2END - chain A; structure by X-ray diffraction, 1.45 A resolution.

== Chain A ==
Protein: Endonuclease V
Organism: Enterobacteria phage T4
Notes: EC 3.1.25.1
UniProtKB: P04418 (END5_BPT4); residues 1-138 here = UniProt positions 1-138
Amino-acid sequence (138 residues; row label = number of the first residue in the row):
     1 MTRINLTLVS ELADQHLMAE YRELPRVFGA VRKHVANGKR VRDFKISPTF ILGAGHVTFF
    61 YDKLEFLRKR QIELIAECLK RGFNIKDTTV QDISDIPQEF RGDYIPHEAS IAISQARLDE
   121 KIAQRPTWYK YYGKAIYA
Not modelled in the structure: 1
Curated features (UniProtKB/Swiss-Prot):
  - active site: Thr-2 (Nucleophile), Glu-23 (Proton acceptor)
  - site: Arg-3 (Substrate binding), Arg-22 (Substrate binding), Arg-26 (Transition state stabilizer), Arg-117 (Substrate binding), Lys-121 (Substrate binding)
  - mutagenesis: Arg-3 (R3K: Complete loss of DNA glycosylase activity), Glu-11 (E11Q: 24% decrease in DNA glycosylase activity), His-16 (H16A: 30% decrease in enzymatic activity; H16C: 40% decrease in enzymatic activity; H16D: 60% decrease in enzymatic activity; H16E: 50% decrease in enzymatic activity ...), Tyr-21 (Y21F: No effect on DNA glycosylase activity), Arg-22 (R22Q: Almost complete loss of DNA glycosylase activity), Glu-23 (E23D: Complete loss of DNA glycosylase activity. No effect on AP lyase activity; E23Q: Complete loss of DNA glycosylase activity. Complete loss of AP lyase activity), Arg-26 (R26Q: Almost complete loss of DNA glycosylase activity), Arg-32 (R32Q: 10% decrease in DNA glycosylase activity), Arg-40 (R40Q: 20% decrease in DNA glycosylase activity), Arg-42 (R42Q: 25% decrease in DNA glycosylase activity), Arg-68 (R68Q: 35% decrease in DNA glycosylase activity), Lys-86 (K86Q: No effect on DNA glycosylase activity), 9 further mutagenesis entries in UniProt

== Summary ==
Curated annotation (UniProt) lists active-site residues Thr-2 and Glu-23 and 21 mutagenesis sites.
Chain A is Endonuclease V (Enterobacteria phage T4); the structure, Crystal structure of a pyrimidine dimer
specific excision repair enzyme from bacteriophage T4: refinement at 1.45 ..., was determined by X-ray
diffraction, deposited together with 1ENI, 1ENJ and 1ENK.
